Entry 9D8V (electron microscopy, 2.90 A resolution); this record covers chains C and D of the 6 polymer chains in the assembly.

Chain C:
Molecule: BG505 SOSIP gp120
Organism: Human immunodeficiency virus 1
UniProtKB: Q2N0S5 (Q2N0S5_9HIV1); the construct lacks a stretch of the UniProt sequence and is renumbered around it, so the offset changes along the chain: 33-138 = UniProt 32-137; 147-185 = UniProt 138-176; 188-306 = UniProt 187-305; 309-321 = UniProt 306-318; 2 more segments
Chain sequence (470 residues; numbered 33 to 504 plus 11 insertion-coded residues; 13 numbers in that range are skipped by the numbering (no residue carries them; nothing is unmodelled there); the number before each row is that of its first residue; a row labelled like 185A-185J holds insertion residues (185A, then the next letters in order)):
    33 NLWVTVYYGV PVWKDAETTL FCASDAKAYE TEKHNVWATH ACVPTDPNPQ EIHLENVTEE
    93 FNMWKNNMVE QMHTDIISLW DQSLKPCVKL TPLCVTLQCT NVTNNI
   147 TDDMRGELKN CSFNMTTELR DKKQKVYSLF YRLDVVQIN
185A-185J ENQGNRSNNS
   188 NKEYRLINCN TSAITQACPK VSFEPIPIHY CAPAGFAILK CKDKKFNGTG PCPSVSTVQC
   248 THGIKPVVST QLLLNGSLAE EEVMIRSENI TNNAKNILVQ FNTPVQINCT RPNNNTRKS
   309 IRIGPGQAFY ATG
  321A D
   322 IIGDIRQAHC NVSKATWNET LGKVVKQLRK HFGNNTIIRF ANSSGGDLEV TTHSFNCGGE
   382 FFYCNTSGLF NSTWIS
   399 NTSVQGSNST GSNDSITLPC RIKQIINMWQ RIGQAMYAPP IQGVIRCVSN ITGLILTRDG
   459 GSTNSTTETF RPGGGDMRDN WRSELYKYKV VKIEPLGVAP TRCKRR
Not modelled in the structure: 58-64, 185A-185J, 399-410, 461-463
Sequence notes: conflict Asn332 (Thr330 in Q2N0S5), Cys501 (Ala498 in Q2N0S5)
Cystine bridges: Cys54-Cys74, Cys119-Cys205, Cys126-Cys196, Cys131-Cys157, Cys218-Cys247, Cys228-Cys239, Cys296-Cys331, Cys378-Cys445, Cys385-Cys418
Glycans and other covalent adducts: N-acetylglucosamine (NAG) linked to Asn88, Asn133, Asn156, Asn160, Asn197, Asn262, Asn295, Asn301, Asn332, Asn339, Asn363, Asn386, Asn392, Asn448
Ligand contacts: N-acetylglucosamine (NAG; 2-acetamido-2-deoxy-beta-D-glucopyranose): Asn234, Thr236, Ser274, Glu275, Asn276

Chain D:
Molecule: BG505 SOSIP gp41
Organism: Human immunodeficiency virus 1
UniProtKB: Q2N0S5 (Q2N0S5_9HIV1); residues 519-664 here correspond to UniProt positions 516-661 (UniProt number = residue number - 3)
Chain sequence (146 residues; each row starts with the number of its first residue):
   519 FLGFLGAAGS TMGAASMTLT VQARNLLSGI VQQQSNLLRA PEAQQHLLKL TVWGIKQLQA
   579 RVLAVERYLR DQQLLGIWGC SGKLICCTNV PWNSSWSNRN LSEIWDNMTW LQWDKEISNY
   639 TQIIYGLLEE SQNQQEKNEQ DLLALD
Not modelled in the structure: 547-565, 664
Sequence notes: conflict Pro559 (Ile556 in Q2N0S5), Cys605 (Thr602 in Q2N0S5)
Cystine bridges: Cys598-Cys604
Ligand contacts: N-acetylglucosamine (NAG; 2-acetamido-2-deoxy-beta-D-glucopyranose): Gly524, Gly527, Ser528

How chain C and chain D interact:
Inter-chain disulfides: Cys501(C)-Cys605(D)
Pairs across the interface - 121 pairs, chain C then chain D:
  Leu34(C) - Pro609(D)
  Leu34(C) - Trp610(D)  hydrogen bond (backbone-backbone)
  Leu34(C) - Leu619(D)  hydrophobic
  Trp35(C) - Thr606(D)
  Trp35(C) - Val608(D)
  Trp35(C) - Pro609(D)
  Val36(C) - Thr606(D)  hydrogen bond (backbone-side chain)
  Val36(C) - Val608(D)  hydrogen bond (backbone-backbone)
  Val36(C) - Trp610(D)  hydrophobic
  Val36(C) - Trp614(D)  hydrophobic
  Val36(C) - Leu646(D)  hydrophobic
  Thr37(C) - Ile603(D)
  Thr37(C) - Cys604(D)
  Val38(C) - Trp596(D)  hydrophobic
  Val38(C) - Cys598(D)  hydrophobic
  Val38(C) - Leu602(D)
  Val38(C) - Ile603(D)
  Val38(C) - Cys604(D)  hydrogen bond (backbone-backbone)
  Val38(C) - Leu646(D)  hydrophobic
  Tyr39(C) - Ser534(D)
  Tyr39(C) - Leu537(D)  hydrophobic
  Tyr39(C) - Leu602(D)
  Tyr39(C) - Ile603(D)  hydrophobic
  Tyr39(C) - Trp623(D)
  Tyr39(C) - Trp628(D)  hydrophobic
  Tyr40(C) - Leu537(D)
  Tyr40(C) - Leu544(D)
  Tyr40(C) - Tyr586(D)
  Tyr40(C) - Asp589(D)
  Tyr40(C) - Gln590(D)  hydrogen bond
  Tyr40(C) - Leu593(D)  hydrophobic
  Tyr40(C) - Leu602(D)  hydrogen bond (backbone-backbone)
  Gly41(C) - Leu537(D)
  Gly41(C) - Gln540(D)
  Val42(C) - Leu537(D)  hydrophobic
  Val42(C) - Trp628(D)
  Pro43(C) - Leu523(D)  hydrophobic
  Pro43(C) - Ala525(D)
  Pro43(C) - Ala526(D)  hydrophobic
  Pro43(C) - Gln540(D)
  Pro43(C) - Trp628(D)
  Pro43(C) - Leu629(D)
  Val44(C) - Trp628(D)
  Val44(C) - Asp632(D)
  Trp45(C) - Leu523(D)  hydrophobic
  Trp45(C) - Ala526(D)  hydrophobic
  Trp45(C) - Leu629(D)
  Lys46(C) - Asp632(D)  salt bridge
  Thr50(C) - Leu581(D)
  Thr51(C) - Ala578(D)
  Leu52(C) - Lys574(D)
  Phe53(C) - Gln575(D)
  Phe53(C) - Ala578(D)  hydrophobic
  Cys54(C) - Trp571(D)  hydrophobic
  Trp69(C) - Trp571(D)  hydrogen bond (backbone-side chain)
  Ala70(C) - Trp571(D)
  Cys74(C) - Trp571(D)
  Val75(C) - Gln575(D)
  Ile84(C) - Leu520(D)
  Ile84(C) - Gly521(D)
  Ile84(C) - Phe522(D)
  Ile84(C) - Gly524(D)
  Leu86(C) - Leu523(D)
  Leu86(C) - Ala526(D)  hydrophobic
  Glu87(C) - Gly527(D)
  Asn88(C) - Gly527(D)
  Val89(C) - Gly527(D)
  Gln103(C) - Lys574(D)  hydrogen bond
  Asp107(C) - Trp571(D)
  Asp107(C) - Lys574(D)  salt bridge
  Ser110(C) - Val570(D)
  Leu111(C) - Val570(D)  hydrophobic
  Leu111(C) - Trp571(D)
  Gln114(C) - Thr569(D)
  Gln114(C) - Val570(D)  hydrogen bond (side chain-backbone)
  Tyr217(C) - Trp571(D)
  Pro220(C) - Ala578(D)
  Ala221(C) - Asn543(D)
  Ala221(C) - Leu544(D)
  Ala221(C) - Leu545(D)
  Ala221(C) - Ser546(D)
  Ala221(C) - Ala582(D)
  Gly222(C) - Asn543(D)
  Gly222(C) - Leu544(D)
  Gly222(C) - Arg585(D)
  Thr244(C) - Leu523(D)
  Lys490(C) - Arg585(D)
  Ile491(C) - Leu523(D)  hydrophobic
  Ile491(C) - Leu544(D)  hydrophobic
  Ile491(C) - Arg585(D)  hydrogen bond (backbone-side chain)
  Glu492(C) - Arg585(D)
  Glu492(C) - Asp632(D)
  Pro493(C) - Leu544(D)  hydrophobic
  Pro493(C) - Asp589(D)
  Leu494(C) - Asp589(D)
  Leu494(C) - Leu592(D)  hydrophobic
  Leu494(C) - Leu593(D)  hydrophobic
  Leu494(C) - Tyr643(D)
  Gly495(C) - Trp628(D)
  Val496(C) - Trp610(D)
  Val496(C) - Trp631(D)  hydrogen bond (backbone-side chain)
  Val496(C) - Ile642(D)  hydrophobic
  Ala497(C) - Trp610(D)
  Ala497(C) - Trp623(D)  hydrophobic
  Ala497(C) - Trp631(D)
  Pro498(C) - Trp610(D)  hydrophobic
  Pro498(C) - Leu619(D)
  Pro498(C) - Trp631(D)
  Thr499(C) - Trp623(D)
  Arg500(C) - Leu619(D)
  Cys501(C) - Cys605(D)  disulfide
  Lys502(C) - Asn607(D)
  Arg503(C) - Trp596(D)  hydrogen bond (side chain-backbone)
  Arg503(C) - Gly597(D)  hydrogen bond (side chain-backbone)
  Arg503(C) - Cys598(D)  hydrogen bond
  Arg503(C) - Cys604(D)  hydrogen bond
  Arg503(C) - Cys605(D)  hydrogen bond (side chain-backbone)
  Arg503(C) - Thr606(D)  hydrogen bond (backbone-backbone)
  Arg503(C) - Asn607(D)  hydrogen bond (backbone-side chain)
  Arg503(C) - Gln650(D)  hydrogen bond
  Arg503(C) - Gln653(D)
Interface residues without a listed pair, chain C (55 interface residues in all): Ala73, Ile215, Phe223, Ala224
Interface residues without a listed pair, chain D (58 interface residues in all): Ser528, Ala533, Ala541, Gln577, Lys601

Overview:
The interface between chain C and chain D involves 55 residues on one side and 58 on the other, with 1
disulfide bond, 19 hydrogen bonds and 2 salt bridges. Polar pairs include Lys46(C)-Asp632(D),
Asp107(C)-Lys574(D) and Val36(C)-Thr606(D). Ligands of chain C: N-acetylglucosamine.
Chain C is BG505 SOSIP gp120 and chain D is BG505 SOSIP gp41, both from Human immunodeficiency virus 1; the
structure, Cryo-EM structure of the BG505 SOSIPv2, was determined by electron microscopy, deposited together
with 8UKI, 8ULR, 8ULS, 8ULT and 8ULU.
